Entry 7NUZ (X-ray diffraction, 1.09 A resolution); this record covers chain A.

# Chain A
Protein: Proteinase K
Source organism: Parengyodontium album
Notes: EC 3.4.21.64
Reference sequence: P06873 (PRTK_PARAQ); residues 1-279 here correspond to UniProt positions 106-384 (UniProt number = residue number + 105)
Sequence (279 residues; row label = number of the first residue in the row):
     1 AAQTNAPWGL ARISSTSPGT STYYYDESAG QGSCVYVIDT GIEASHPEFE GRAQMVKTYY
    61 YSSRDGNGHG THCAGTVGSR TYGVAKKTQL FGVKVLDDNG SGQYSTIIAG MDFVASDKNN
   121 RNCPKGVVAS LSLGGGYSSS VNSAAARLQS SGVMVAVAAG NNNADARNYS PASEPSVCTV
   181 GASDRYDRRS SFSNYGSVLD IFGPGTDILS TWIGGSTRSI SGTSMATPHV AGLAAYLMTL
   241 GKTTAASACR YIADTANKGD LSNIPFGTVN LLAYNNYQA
Construct notes: conflict Asp207 (Ser312 in P06873)
Disulfide bonds: Cys34-Cys123, Cys178-Cys249
Bound ions: Na+ site 1: Ser130, Ser132; Mg2+: Pro175, Val177, Asp200; Na+ site 2 near Leu261 (its only coordinating residue here)
Swiss-Prot annotation at these positions:
  - active site (Charge relay system): Asp39, His69, Ser224
  - binding site (Ca(2+)): Thr16, Pro175, Val177, Asp200, Asp260

# In short
Ser130 and Ser132 form the Na+ site 1. The Mg2+ site is built by Pro175, Val177 and Asp200. UniProt lists 3
active-site residues and 5 Ca2+-binding residues.
Chain A is Proteinase K (Parengyodontium album); the structure, Proteinase K structure at atomic resolution
from crystals grown in agarose gel, was determined by X-ray diffraction together with 7NUY from the same
study.
